PDB entry 6S1K | electron microscopy, 8.38 A resolution (very low resolution: no residue pairs are listed; an interface is given only as per-side residue counts) | chains A and B of the 16 polymer chains in the assembly

[Chain A (and B)]
Protein: Chemotaxis protein CheA
From: Escherichia coli str. K-12 substr. MG1655star
Notes: EC 2.7.13.3; chain B of this document is another copy of the same molecule, construct and numbering; everything in this record applies to it too
UniProt: P07363 (CHEA_ECOLI); numbering as in UniProt (aligned over 1-654)
Chain sequence (654 residues; numbered 1 to 654; the number before each row is that of its first residue):
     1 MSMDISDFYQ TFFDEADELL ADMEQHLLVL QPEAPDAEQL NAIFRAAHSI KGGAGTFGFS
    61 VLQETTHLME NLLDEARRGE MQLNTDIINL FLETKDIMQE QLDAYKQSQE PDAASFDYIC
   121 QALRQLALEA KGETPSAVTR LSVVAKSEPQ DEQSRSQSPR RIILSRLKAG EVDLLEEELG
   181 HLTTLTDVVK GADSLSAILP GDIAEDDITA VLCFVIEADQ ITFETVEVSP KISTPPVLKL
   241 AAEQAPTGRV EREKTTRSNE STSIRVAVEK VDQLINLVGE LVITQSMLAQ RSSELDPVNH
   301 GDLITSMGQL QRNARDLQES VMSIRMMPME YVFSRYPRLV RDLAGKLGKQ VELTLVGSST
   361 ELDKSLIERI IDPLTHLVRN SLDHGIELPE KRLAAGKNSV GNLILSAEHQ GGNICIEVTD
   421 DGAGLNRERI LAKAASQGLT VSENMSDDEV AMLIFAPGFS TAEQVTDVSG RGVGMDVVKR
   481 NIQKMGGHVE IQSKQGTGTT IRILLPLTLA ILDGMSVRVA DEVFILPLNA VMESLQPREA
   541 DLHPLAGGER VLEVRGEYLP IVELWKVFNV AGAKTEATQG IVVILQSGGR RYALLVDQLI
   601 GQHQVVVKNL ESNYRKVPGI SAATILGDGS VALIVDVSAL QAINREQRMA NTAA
Unresolved in the structure: 1-263, 647-654
UniProt features mapped onto this chain:
  - modified residue: His48 (Phosphohistidine)
What the authors report for this chain:
  - contacts within the chain: Asp272-Arg325 (salt bridge), Arg325-Asp363 (salt bridge), Met327-Leu362 (from molecular simulation)
  - self-association interface (contacts with another copy of this molecule); pairs are residue here / residue on that copy: Lys270-Glu361 (salt bridge) (from molecular simulation)
  - conformationally variable residues: Ser320 to Val332 (from molecular simulation)

[Interface between chain A and chain B]
At this resolution (8 A) residue pairs are not listed: 35 residues of chain A and 30 of chain B lie at the interface.

[In short]
The interface between chain A and chain B involves 35 residues on one side and 30 on the other. From the
paper: conformational variability at Ser320(A); a self-association interface involving Lys270(A).
Both chains are Chemotaxis protein CheA (Escherichia coli str. K-12 substr. MG1655star). Entry 6S1K (E. coli
Core Signaling Unit, carrying QQQQ receptor mutation) was determined by electron microscopy.
